Entry 3UCP (X-ray diffraction, 1.76 A resolution); this record covers chain A.

Chain A:
Name: UndA
Source organism: Shewanella sp. HRCR_06
Notes: fragment: Soluble domain
UniProtKB: F8UWD6 (F8UWD6_9GAMM); residue numbers follow UniProt; this construct covers 28-843
Chain sequence (874 residues; numbered 0 to 873; the number before each row is that of its first residue; numbering starts at 0):
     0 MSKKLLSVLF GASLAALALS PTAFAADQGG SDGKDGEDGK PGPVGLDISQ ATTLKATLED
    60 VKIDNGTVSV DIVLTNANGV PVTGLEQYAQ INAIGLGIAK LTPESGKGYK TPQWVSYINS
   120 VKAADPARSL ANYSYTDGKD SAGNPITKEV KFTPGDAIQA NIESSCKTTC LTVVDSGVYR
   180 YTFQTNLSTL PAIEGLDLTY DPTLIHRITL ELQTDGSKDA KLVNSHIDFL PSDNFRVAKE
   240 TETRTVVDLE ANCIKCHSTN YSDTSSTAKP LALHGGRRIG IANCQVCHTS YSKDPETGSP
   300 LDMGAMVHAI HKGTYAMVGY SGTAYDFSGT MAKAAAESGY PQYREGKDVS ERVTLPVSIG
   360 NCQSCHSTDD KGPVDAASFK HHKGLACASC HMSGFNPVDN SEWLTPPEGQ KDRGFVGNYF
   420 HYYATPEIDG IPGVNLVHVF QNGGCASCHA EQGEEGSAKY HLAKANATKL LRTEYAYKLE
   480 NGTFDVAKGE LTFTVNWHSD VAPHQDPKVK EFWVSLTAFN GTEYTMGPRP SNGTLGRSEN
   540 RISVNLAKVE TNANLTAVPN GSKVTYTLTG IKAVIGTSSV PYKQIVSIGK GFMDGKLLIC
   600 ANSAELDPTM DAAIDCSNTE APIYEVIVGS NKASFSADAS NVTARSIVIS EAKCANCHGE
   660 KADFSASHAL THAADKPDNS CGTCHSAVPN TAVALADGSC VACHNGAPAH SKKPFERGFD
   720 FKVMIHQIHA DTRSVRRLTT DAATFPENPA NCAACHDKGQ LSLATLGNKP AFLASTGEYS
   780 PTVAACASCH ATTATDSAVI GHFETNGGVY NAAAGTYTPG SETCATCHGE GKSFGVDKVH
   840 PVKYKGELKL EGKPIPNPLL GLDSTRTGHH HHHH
Disordered / not traced: 0-43, 844-873
Disulfides: Cys165-Cys169, Cys599-Cys615
Covalent attachments: heme c (HEC) linked to Cys252, Cys255, Cys283, Cys286, Cys361, Cys364, Cys386, Cys389, Cys444, Cys447, Cys653, Cys656, Cys680, Cys683, Cys699, Cys702, Cys751, Cys754, Cys785, Cys788, Cys823, Cys826
Sequence notes: expression tag (0-27, 844-873)
Bound ions: heme c Fe (11 sites), coordinated by His256, His273, His287, His307, His310, His365, His390, His420, His448, His460, His657, His667, His684, His703, His709, His725 and 6 more; Ca2+: Asp293, Glu295, Val317 (together with heme c); Mg2+ site 1: Val548, Asn551, Leu554; Mg2+ site 2: His667, Thr670, His684 (together with heme c)
Residues lining bound ligands:
  - heme c (HEC), molecule 1: Gly105, Lys106, Lys109, His381, Lys382, Gly383, Arg412, Val415, Gly416, Phe419, His420, Leu435, Val438, Phe439, Gly443, Ser446, His448
  - heme c (HEC), molecule 2: Thr110, Gln112, Arg243, Thr244, Val245, Val246, Gln284, Met302, Gly303, Val306, His307, His310, Ile358, Gly359, Asn360, Ser363, His365, Ser377, Phe378, His380, Lys382, Ala385, His460
  - heme c (HEC), molecule 3: Gln158, Asn160, Ile161, Glu210, Leu272, His273, Arg277, Ile278, Gly279, Asn282, His287, Asp293, Pro294, Leu300, Met302, Met305, Ile309, Met316, Val317, Gly318, Tyr319, Tyr324
  - heme c (HEC), molecule 4: Val246, Asn251, Lys254, His256, Lys268, Leu270, Leu272, Ile280, Met302, Ile309, His310, Phe326, Val352, Thr353, Leu354, Pro355, Val356, Ser363, Thr743, Phe744, Pro745
  - heme c (HEC), molecule 5: Ser264, Ser265, Thr266, His725, Ala729, Pro748, Ala749, Leu762, Thr781, Ala784, Ser787, His789, His827, Val835, Val838, His839, Pro840
  - heme c (HEC), molecule 6: His307, Ile358, Gly359, Phe378, His380, His381, Ala385, Ser388, His390, Phe419, Ile430, Val433, Asn434, Leu435, Val438, Ser456, Tyr459, His460, Lys463
  - heme c (HEC), molecule 7: Thr353, Leu354, Pro355, Ile648, Lys652, His657, Phe663, Ser666, Leu694, Phe720, Ile724, Ile727, His728, Arg735, Ala742, Thr743, Phe744, Pro745, Glu746, Ala753
  - heme c (HEC), molecule 8: Met525, Arg528, Arg536, Ser537, Leu669, Thr670, His671, Ser679, His684, Pro707, Ala708, His709, Ser710, Lys711, Lys712, Phe718, Arg736
  - heme c (HEC), molecule 9: Arg540, Phe663, Ser666, His667, Ala668, Leu669, Thr670, Thr682, His684, Asn689, Ala691, Val692, Ala693, Leu694, Ser698, His703, Phe718, Phe720, Met723, Ile727, Arg732, Val734, Arg735, Arg736
  - heme c (HEC), molecule 10: Arg644, Val647, Ile648, Val700, Phe720, Lys721, Ile724, His725, His728, Phe744, Pro748, Ala749, Asn750, Ala753, His755, Leu760, Leu762, Leu765, Ala784, Val835, His839
  - heme c (HEC), molecule 11: Thr781, Val782, His789, Val798, His801, Phe802, Asn805, Gly807, Glu821, Thr822, Thr825, His827, Phe833
Reported in the primary citation:
  - binding site for heme c: Lys712, Arg732, Arg736
  - heme c coordination: His709

In short:
Heme c is covalently linked to Cys252, Cys283, Cys361, Cys386, Cys444 and Cys653 and 5 more. His256 and His310
form the heme c Fe site. The paper reports a binding site for heme c at Lys712, Arg732 and Arg736; heme c
coordination by His709.
Chain A is UndA (Shewanella sp. HRCR_06); the structure, Outer membrane Endecaheme cytochrome UndA from
Shewanella sp. HRCR-6, was determined by X-ray diffraction, deposited together with 3UFK.
